Entry 7DFL (electron microscopy, 3.30 A resolution); this record covers chains B and G of the 5 polymer chains in the assembly.

[Chain B]
Name: Guanine nucleotide-binding protein G(I)/G(S)/G(T) subunit beta-1
Organism: Homo sapiens
UniProtKB: P62873 (GBB1_HUMAN); numbering as in UniProt (aligned over 2-340)
Amino-acid sequence (339 residues; numbered 2 to 340; the number before each row is that of its first residue):
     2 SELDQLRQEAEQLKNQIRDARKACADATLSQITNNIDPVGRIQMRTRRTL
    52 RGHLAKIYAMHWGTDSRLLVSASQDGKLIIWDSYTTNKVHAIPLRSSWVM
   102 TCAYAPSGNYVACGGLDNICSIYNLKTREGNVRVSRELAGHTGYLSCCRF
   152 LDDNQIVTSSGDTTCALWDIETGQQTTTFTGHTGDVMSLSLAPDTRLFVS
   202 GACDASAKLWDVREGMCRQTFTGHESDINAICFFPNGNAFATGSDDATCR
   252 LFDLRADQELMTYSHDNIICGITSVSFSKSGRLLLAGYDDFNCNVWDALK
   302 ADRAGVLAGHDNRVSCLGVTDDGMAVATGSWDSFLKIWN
Swiss-Prot annotation at these positions:
  - modified residue: Ser2 (N-acetylserine), His266 (Phosphohistidine)
  - natural variant: Leu30 (L30F: In MRD42; uncertain significance), Arg52 (R52G: In MRD42), Gly64 (G64V: In MRD42), Asp76 (D76E: In MRD42; D76G: In MRD42), Gly77 (G77S: In MRD42), Lys78 (K78R: In MRD42), Ile80 (I80N: In MRD42; I80T: In MRD42), His91 (H91R: In MRD42; uncertain significance), Ala92 (A92T: In MRD42), Pro94 (P94S: In MRD42), Leu95 (L95P: In MRD42), Arg96 (R96L: In MRD42), 5 further natural variant entries in UniProt

[Chain G]
Name: Guanine nucleotide-binding protein G(I)/G(S)/G(O) subunit gamma-2
Organism: Homo sapiens
UniProtKB: P59768 (GBG2_HUMAN); numbering as in UniProt (aligned over 5-62)
Amino-acid sequence (58 residues; row label = number of the first residue in the row):
     5 NTASIAQARKLVEQLKMEANIDRIKVSKAAADLMAYCEAHAKEDPLLTPV
    55 PASENPFR

[Chain B / chain G interface]
Residue-residue contacts (66; chain B residue first):
  Leu4(B) - Ser8(G)
  Leu4(B) - Ala12(G)  hydrophobic
  Leu7(B) - Ile9(G)
  Leu7(B) - Ala12(G)  hydrophobic
  Leu7(B) - Arg13(G)
  Leu7(B) - Val16(G)
  Ala11(B) - Val16(G)  hydrophobic
  Ala11(B) - Leu19(G)  hydrophobic
  Leu14(B) - Val16(G)
  Leu14(B) - Leu19(G)  hydrophobic
  Leu14(B) - Lys20(G)
  Ile18(B) - Leu19(G)  hydrophobic
  Arg22(B) - Arg27(G)
  Cys25(B) - Arg27(G)
  Cys25(B) - Lys29(G)
  Cys25(B) - Val30(G)  hydrogen bond (backbone-backbone)
  Ala26(B) - Val30(G)  hydrophobic
  Asp27(B) - Val30(G)
  Asp27(B) - Ser31(G)  hydrogen bond
  Ala28(B) - Val30(G)
  Leu30(B) - Ala34(G)  hydrophobic
  Ile33(B) - Ala34(G)  hydrophobic
  Ile37(B) - Met38(G)  hydrophobic
  Val40(B) - Leu51(G)  hydrophobic
  Arg48(B) - Phe61(G)
  Arg49(B) - Pro60(G)  hydrogen bond (side chain-backbone)
  Arg49(B) - Phe61(G)
  Arg49(B) - Arg62(G)
  Ser84(B) - Phe61(G)
  Tyr85(B) - Pro60(G)
  Tyr85(B) - Phe61(G)  hydrophobic
  Met217(B) - Met21(G)  hydrophobic
  Thr221(B) - Glu22(G)  hydrogen bond
  Phe235(B) - Leu37(G)  hydrophobic
  Phe235(B) - Tyr40(G)  hydrophobic
  Phe235(B) - Cys41(G)  hydrophobic
  Pro236(B) - Tyr40(G)
  Asn237(B) - Tyr40(G)
  Ala240(B) - Leu37(G)  hydrophobic
  Asp254(B) - Ala33(G)
  Arg256(B) - Ile28(G)  hydrogen bond (backbone-backbone)
  Arg256(B) - Asp36(G)  salt bridge
  Ala257(B) - Ile28(G)
  Asp258(B) - Arg27(G)  salt bridge
  Gln259(B) - Val30(G)
  Leu261(B) - Val30(G)  hydrophobic
  Ser279(B) - Asp48(G)  hydrogen bond
  Ser279(B) - Leu50(G)
  Lys280(B) - Asp48(G)
  Ser281(B) - Cys41(G)
  Ser281(B) - His44(G)
  Ser281(B) - Asp48(G)  hydrogen bond
  Ser281(B) - Leu51(G)
  Gly282(B) - Cys41(G)
  Arg283(B) - Leu51(G)
  Leu284(B) - Leu50(G)
  Leu300(B) - Met38(G)  hydrophobic
  Val320(B) - Leu50(G)  hydrophobic
  Gly324(B) - Pro49(G)
  Gly324(B) - Leu50(G)
  Met325(B) - Pro49(G)  hydrophobic
  Ala326(B) - Phe61(G)  hydrophobic
  Val327(B) - Leu50(G)  hydrophobic
  Ile338(B) - Phe61(G)  hydrophobic
  Asn340(B) - Asn59(G)  hydrogen bond
  Asn340(B) - Phe61(G)
Also at the interface, not in a pair above, chain B (58 interface residues in all): Glu3, Glu10, Lys15, Ala21, Ile43, Met45, Trp63, Thr181, Gly182, Cys218, Arg219, Gln220, Leu252, Asp323
Also at the interface, not in a pair above, chain G (37 interface residues in all): Leu15, Gln18, Ala23, Ile25, Ala45, Glu47, Val54

[Summary]
The interface between chain B and chain G involves 58 residues on one side and 37 on the other, with 8
hydrogen bonds and 2 salt bridges. Among the polar pairs are Arg256(B)-Asp36(G), Asp258(B)-Arg27(G) and
Asp27(B)-Ser31(G).
Here chain B is Guanine nucleotide-binding protein G(I)/G(S)/G(T) subunit beta-1 and chain G is Guanine
nucleotide-binding protein G(I)/G(S)/G(O) subunit gamma-2, both from Homo sapiens. Entry 7DFL (Cryo-EM
structure of histamine H1 receptor Gq complex) was determined by electron microscopy.
